3SDD - chains A and D of the 4 polymer chains in the assembly; structure by X-ray diffraction, 3.00 A resolution.

== Chain A ==
Name: Antigen-presenting glycoprotein CD1d1
Source organism: Mus musculus
Notes: fragment: extracellular domain
UniProtKB: P11609 (CD1D1_MOUSE); residues 1-279 here correspond to UniProt positions 19-297 (UniProt number = residue number + 18)
Amino-acid sequence (302 residues; row label = number of the first residue in the row):
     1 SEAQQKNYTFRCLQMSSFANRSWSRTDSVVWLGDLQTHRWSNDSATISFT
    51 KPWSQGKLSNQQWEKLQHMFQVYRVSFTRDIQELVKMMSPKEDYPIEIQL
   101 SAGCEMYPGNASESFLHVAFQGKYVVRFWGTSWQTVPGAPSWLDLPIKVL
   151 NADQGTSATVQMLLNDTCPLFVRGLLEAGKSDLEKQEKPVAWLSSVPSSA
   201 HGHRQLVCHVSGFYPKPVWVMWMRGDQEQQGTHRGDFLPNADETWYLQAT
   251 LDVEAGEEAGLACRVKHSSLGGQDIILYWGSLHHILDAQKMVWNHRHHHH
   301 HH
Disordered / not traced: 1-5, 296-302
Cystine bridges: Cys104-Cys168, Cys208-Cys263
Covalently attached groups: N-acetylglucosamine (NAG) linked to Asn20, Asn42, Asn165
Differences from the reference sequence: expression tag (280-302)
Ligand contacts: 3GD (N-[(2S,3R,4E)-1-{[4-O-(beta-D-galactopyranosyl)-beta-D-glucopyranosyl]oxy}-3-hydroxyoctadec-4-en-2-yl]docosanamide): Phe10, Cys12, Gln14, Ser28, Val30, His38, Trp40, Ile47, Trp63, Leu66, Met69, Phe70, Tyr73, Ser76, Phe77, Asp80, Ile81, Leu84, Val85, Ile98, Leu100, Ala102, Leu116, Val118, Phe120, Trp133, Trp142, Leu143, Ile147, Leu150, Asp153, Gly155, Thr156, Ala158, Thr159, Val160, Leu163, Phe171

== Chain D ==
Name: NKT TCR autoreactive-Vbeta6 chain
Source organism: Mus musculus , Homo sapiens
Amino-acid sequence (245 residues; numbered -1 to 247; 4 numbers in that range are skipped by the numbering (no residue carries them; nothing is unmodelled there); the number before each row is that of its first residue; numbers below 1 keep their minus sign (His-1 is residue -1)):
    -1 HMGGIITQTPKFLIGQEGQKLTLKCQQNFNHDTMYWYRQDSGKGLRLIYY
    49 SYGAGSTEKGDLSEGYDASREKKSSFSLTVTSAQKNEMAVFLCASGSLLD
    99 VR
   105 EVFFGKGTRLTVVEDLKNVFPPEVAVFEPSEAEISHTQKATLVCLATGFY
   155 PDHVELSWWVNGKEVHSGVCTDPQPLKEQPALNDSRYALSSRLRVSATFW
   205 QNPRNHFRCQVQFYGLSENDEWTQDRAKPVTQIVSAEAWGRAD
Disordered / not traced: -1 to 0, 243-247
Cystine bridges: Cys23-Cys91, Cys148-Cys213

== Interface between chain A and chain D ==
Residue-residue contacts (8; chain A residue first):
  Glu83(A) - Tyr48(D)  hydrogen bond
  Glu83(A) - Tyr50(D)  hydrogen bond
  Lys86(A) - Tyr48(D)
  Lys86(A) - Glu56(D)
  Met87(A) - Leu96(D)  hydrophobic
  Lys148(A) - Leu97(D)
  Val149(A) - Leu96(D)
  Ala152(A) - Leu97(D)
Other interface residues (no listed pair), chain A (8 interface residues in all): Arg21, Leu145
Other interface residues (no listed pair), chain D (6 interface residues in all): Ser54

== Summary ==
Chain A and chain D form an interface of 8 and 6 residues respectively, with 2 hydrogen bonds. Polar pairs
include Glu83(A)-Tyr48(D) and Glu83(A)-Tyr50(D). Chain A binds compound 3GD. Covalently linked
N-acetylglucosamine: at Asn20(A), Asn42(A) and Asn165(A).
Chain A is Antigen-presenting glycoprotein CD1d1 (Mus musculus) and chain D is NKT TCR autoreactive-Vbeta6
chain (Mus musculus , Homo sapiens); the structure, Crystal structure of autoreactive-Valpha14-Vbeta6 NKT TCR
in complex with CD1d-beta-lactosylceramide, was determined by X-ray diffraction, deposited together with 3SCM,
3SDA, 3SDC and 3SDX.
